PDB entry 5J2A | X-ray diffraction, 2.50 A resolution | chains A and P of the 4 polymer chains in the assembly

[Chain A]
Name: DNA polymerase beta
Organism: Homo sapiens
Notes: EC 2.7.7.7, 4.2.99.-
Reference sequence: P06746 (DPOLB_HUMAN); residues 1-335 here = UniProt positions 1-335
Chain sequence (335 residues; row label = number of the first residue in the row):
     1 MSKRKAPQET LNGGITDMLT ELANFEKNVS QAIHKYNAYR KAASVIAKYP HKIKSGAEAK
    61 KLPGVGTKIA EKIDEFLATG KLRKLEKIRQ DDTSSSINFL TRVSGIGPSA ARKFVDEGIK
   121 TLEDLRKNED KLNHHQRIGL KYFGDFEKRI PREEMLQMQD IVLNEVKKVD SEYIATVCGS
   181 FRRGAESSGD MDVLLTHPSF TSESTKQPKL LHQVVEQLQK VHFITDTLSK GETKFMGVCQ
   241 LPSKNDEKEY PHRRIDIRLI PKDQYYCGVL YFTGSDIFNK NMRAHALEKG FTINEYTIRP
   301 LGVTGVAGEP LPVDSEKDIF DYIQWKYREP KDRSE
Disordered / not traced: 1-9
Bound ions: Na+ site 1: Lys-60, Leu-62, Val-65 (shared with 1 residue of chain D); Na+ site 2: Thr-101, Ile-106 (shared with DG9(P) of chain P); Mg2+ site 1: Asp-190, Asp-192 (together with DUP); Mg2+ site 2: Asp-190, Asp-192, Asp-256 (together with DUP)
Ligand contacts: DUP: Arg-149, Gly-179, Ser-180, Arg-183, Ser-188, Gly-189, Asp-190, Asp-192, Asp-256, Tyr-271, Phe-272, Thr-273, Gly-274, Ser-275, Asp-276, Asn-279
Swiss-Prot annotation at these positions:
  - region: Arg-183 to Asp-192 (DNA-binding)
  - active site: Lys-72 (Nucleophile)
  - binding site (K(+)): Lys-60, Leu-62, Val-65, Thr-101, Val-103, Ile-106
  - binding site (Na(+)): Lys-60, Leu-62, Val-65, Thr-101, Val-103, Ile-106
  - binding site (dATP): Arg-149, Ser-180, Arg-183, Gly-189, Asp-190
  - binding site (dCTP): Arg-149, Ser-180, Arg-183, Gly-189, Asp-190
  - binding site (dGTP): Arg-149, Ser-180, Arg-183, Gly-189, Asp-190, Asp-192
  - binding site (dTTP): Arg-149, Ser-180, Arg-183, Gly-189, Asp-190
  - binding site (Mg(2+)): Asp-190, Asp-192, Asp-256
  - modified residue: Lys-72 (N6-acetyllysine), Arg-83 (Omega-N-methylarginine), Arg-152 (Omega-N-methylarginine)
  - cross-link (Glycyl lysine isopeptide (Lys-Gly)): Lys-41 (interchain with G-Cter in ubiquitin), Lys-61 (interchain with G-Cter in ubiquitin), Lys-81 (interchain with G-Cter in ubiquitin)
  - natural variant: Leu-22 (L22P: Found in a gastric cancer sample; uncertain significance), Tyr-39 (Y39C: Found in a gastric cancer sample; uncertain significance), Gly-118 (G118V: Decreased DNA-directed DNA polymerase activity), Arg-137 (R137Q: Decreased function in base-excision repair), Arg-149 (R149I: Decreased DNA-directed DNA polymerase activity), Asp-160 (D160N: Found in a gastric cancer sample; uncertain significance), Cys-239 (C239R: Found in a gastric cancer sample; uncertain significance), Lys-289 (K289M: Found in a colon cancer sample; uncertain significance), Asn-294 (N294D: Found in a gastric cancer sample; uncertain significance), Glu-295 (E295K: Found in a gastric cancer sample; uncertain significance)
  - mutagenesis: Phe-25 (F25W: No effect on 5'-dRP lyase activity. Decreased ssDNA binding), His-34 (H34G: Decreased 5'-dRP lyase activity. Decreased ssDNA binding), Lys-35 (K35A: Decreased 5'-dRP lyase activity. Decreased ssDNA binding. Loss of 5'-dRP lyase activity; when associated with A-68 and A-72. Decreased ssDNA binding; when associated with A-68 and A-72 ...), Tyr-39 (Y39F: No effect on 5'-dRP lyase activity; Y39Q: Abolishes DNA polymerase and 5'-dRP lyase activity), Lys-41 (K41R: Abolishes ubiquitination; when associated with R-61 and R-81), Lys-60 (K60A: Decreased 5'-dRP lyase activity. Decreased ssDNA binding), Lys-61 (K61R: Abolishes ubiquitination; when associated with R-41 and R-81), Lys-68 (K68A: No effect on 5'-dRP lyase activity. Decreased ssDNA binding. Loss of 5'-dRP lyase activity; when associated with A-35 and A-72. Decreased ssDNA binding; when associated with A-35 and A-72 ...), Glu-71 (E71Q: No effect on 5'-dRP lyase activity. No effect on structure shown by circular dichroism. No effect on ssDNA binding), Lys-72 (K72A: Severely reduced 5'-dRP lyase activity. Does not affect ssDNA binding. Loss of 5'-dRP lyase activity; when associated with A-35 and A-68. Decreased ssDNA binding ...), Glu-75 (E75A: Slightly decreased 5'-dRP lyase activity. Decreased ssDNA binding. No effect on structure shown by circular dichroism), Lys-81 (K81R: Abolishes ubiquitination; when associated with R-41 and R-61), 5 further mutagenesis entries in UniProt

[Chain P]
Molecule: Primer Strand
Sequence (10 nucleotides; each row starts with the number of its first residue):
     1 GCTGATGCGC
Bound ions: Na+: DG9 (shared with Thr-101(A), Ile-106(A) of chain A)

[Chain A / chain P interface]
Residue-residue contacts (17; chain A residue first):
  Val-103(A) / DG9(P)  phosphate contact
  Ser-104(A) / DG9(P)  phosphate contact
  Gly-105(A) / DC8(P)  phosphate contact
  Gly-105(A) / DG9(P)  hydrogen bond to the phosphate
  Ile-106(A) / DC8(P)  phosphate contact
  Ile-106(A) / DG9(P)  hydrogen bond to the phosphate
  Gly-107(A) / DC8(P)  hydrogen bond to the phosphate
  Gly-107(A) / DG9(P)  phosphate contact
  Pro-108(A) / DC8(P)  phosphate contact
  Ser-109(A) / DG7(P)  phosphate contact
  Ser-109(A) / DC8(P)  hydrogen bond to the phosphate
  Ala-110(A) / DC8(P)  hydrogen bond to the phosphate
  His-135(A) / DG9(P)  sugar contact
  Arg-254(A) / DC10(P)  salt bridge to the phosphate
  Asp-256(A) / DC10(P)  phosphate contact
  Tyr-271(A) / DC10(P)  sugar contact
  Phe-272(A) / DC10(P)  phosphate contact
Interface residues without a listed pair, chain A (15 interface residues in all): Asp-190, Met-236

[Summary]
Chain A and chain P form an interface of 15 and 4 residues respectively; the contacts include 5 hydrogen bonds
and 1 salt bridge. Among the polar pairs are Gly-105(A)/DG9(P), Ile-106(A)/DG9(P) and Gly-107(A)/DC8(P). Chain
A binds DUP.
Here chain A is DNA polymerase beta (Homo sapiens) and chain P is Primer Strand. Entry 5J2A (Ternary complex
crystal structure of DNA polymerase Beta with A:C mismatch at the primer terminus) was determined by X-ray
diffraction together with 5J0O, 5J0P, 5J0Q, 5J0R, 5J0S, 5J0T and 16 further entries from the same study.
